Entry 3NVI (X-ray diffraction, 2.71 A resolution); this record covers chains A and E of the 6 polymer chains in the assembly.

[Chain A]
Protein: NOP5/NOP56 related protein
Organism: Pyrococcus furiosus
Notes: fragment: Sequence database residues 1-369
UniProt: Q8U4M1 (Q8U4M1_PYRFU); residues 5-373 here correspond to UniProt positions 1-369 (UniProt number = residue number - 4)
Chain sequence (379 residues; each row starts with the number of its first residue; numbers below 1 keep their minus sign (Met-5 is residue -5)):
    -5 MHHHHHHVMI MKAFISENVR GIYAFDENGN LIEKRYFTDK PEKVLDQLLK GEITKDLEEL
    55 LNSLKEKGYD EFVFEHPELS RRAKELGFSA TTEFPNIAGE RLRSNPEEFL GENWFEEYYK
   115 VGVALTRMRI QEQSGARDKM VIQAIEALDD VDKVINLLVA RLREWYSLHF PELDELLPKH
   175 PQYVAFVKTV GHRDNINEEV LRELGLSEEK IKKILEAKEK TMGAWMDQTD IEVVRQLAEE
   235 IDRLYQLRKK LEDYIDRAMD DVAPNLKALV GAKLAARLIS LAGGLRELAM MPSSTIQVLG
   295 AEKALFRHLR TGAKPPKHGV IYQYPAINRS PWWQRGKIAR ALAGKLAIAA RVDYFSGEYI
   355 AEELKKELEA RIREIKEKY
Disordered / not traced: -5 to 126
Differences from the reference sequence: expression tag (-5 to 4)

[Chain E]
Molecule: 24-nt RNA strand
Organism: Pyrococcus furiosus
Sequence (24 nucleotides; row label = number of the first residue in the row):
     2 CUCUGACCGA AAGGCGUGAU GAGC

[How chain A and chain E interact]
Pairs across the interface (49):
  Ser288(A) - C4(E)  hydrogen bond to the phosphate
  Ser288(A) - U5(E)  base contact
  Thr289(A) - U3(E)  hydrogen bond to the sugar
  Thr289(A) - C4(E)  hydrogen bond to the phosphate
  Gln291(A) - C4(E)  hydrogen bond to the base
  Gln291(A) - A23(E)  base contact
  Ala295(A) - C25(E)  phosphate contact
  Glu296(A) - U3(E)  base contact
  Ala298(A) - G24(E)  sugar contact
  Leu299(A) - U3(E)  sugar contact
  Leu299(A) - C4(E)  sugar contact
  Phe300(A) - C2(E)  base contact
  Arg301(A) - G24(E)  hydrogen bond to the base
  His302(A) - C4(E)  sugar contact
  Leu303(A) - U3(E)  sugar contact
  Ala307(A) - G24(E)  base contact
  Lys308(A) - A23(E)  sugar contact
  Lys308(A) - G24(E)  base contact
  Pro309(A) - C4(E)  base contact
  Pro309(A) - A23(E)  hydrogen bond to the sugar
  Pro309(A) - G24(E)  sugar contact
  Pro310(A) - A23(E)  base contact
  Pro310(A) - G24(E)  phosphate contact
  Pro310(A) - C25(E)  phosphate contact
  Lys311(A) - A23(E)  base contact
  Lys311(A) - G24(E)  salt bridge to the phosphate
  Lys311(A) - C25(E)  salt bridge to the phosphate
  His312(A) - C25(E)  hydrogen bond to the phosphate
  Tyr316(A) - C25(E)  base contact
  Gly330(A) - A23(E)  hydrogen bond to the base
  Lys331(A) - G22(E)  salt bridge to the phosphate
  Arg334(A) - U5(E)  base contact
  Arg334(A) - G19(E)  sugar contact
  Arg334(A) - A20(E)  salt bridge to the phosphate
  Arg334(A) - U21(E)  salt bridge to the phosphate
  Arg334(A) - G22(E)  hydrogen bond to the base
  Arg334(A) - A23(E)  base contact
  Gly338(A) - G19(E)  phosphate contact
  Lys339(A) - U18(E)  hydrogen bond to the phosphate
  Lys339(A) - G19(E)  salt bridge to the phosphate
  Ile342(A) - U18(E)  sugar contact
  Arg365(A) - G19(E)  salt bridge to the phosphate
  Arg365(A) - A20(E)  salt bridge to the phosphate
  Glu368(A) - G15(E)  hydrogen bond to the sugar
  Glu371(A) - A12(E)  base contact
  Lys372(A) - G10(E)  sugar contact
  Lys372(A) - A12(E)  base contact
  Lys372(A) - A13(E)  base contact
  Tyr373(A) - U21(E)  hydrogen bond to the phosphate
Interface residues without a listed pair, chain A (34 interface residues in all): Pro286, Gly294, Gly313, Glu361, Ile369
Interface residues without a listed pair, chain E (19 interface residues in all): G6, C9, C16

[Overview]
34 residues of chain A face 19 of chain E across their interface; the contacts include 12 hydrogen bonds and 8
salt bridges. Among the polar pairs are Gln291(A)-C4(E), Arg301(A)-G24(E) and Gly330(A)-A23(E).
Chain A is NOP5/NOP56 related protein and chain E is a 24-nt RNA strand, both from Pyrococcus furiosus; the
structure, Structure of N-terminal truncated Nop56/58 bound with L7Ae and box C/D RNA, was determined by X-ray
diffraction together with 3NVK and 3NMU from the same study.
